PDB entry 4EA4 | X-ray diffraction, 2.00 A resolution | chains A and C of the 3 polymer chains in the assembly

[Chain A]
Name: Methyl-CpG-binding domain protein 4
From: Homo sapiens
Notes: EC 3.2.2.-; fragment: glycosylase domain of MBD4 (residues 426-580)
UniProtKB: O95243 (MBD4_HUMAN); residues 427-574 here = UniProt positions 427-574
Sequence (155 residues; each row starts with the number of its first residue):
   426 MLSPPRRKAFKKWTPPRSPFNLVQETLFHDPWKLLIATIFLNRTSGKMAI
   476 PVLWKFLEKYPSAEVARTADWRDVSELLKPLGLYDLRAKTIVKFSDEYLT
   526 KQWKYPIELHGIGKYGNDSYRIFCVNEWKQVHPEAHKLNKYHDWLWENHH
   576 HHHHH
Unresolved in the structure: 426-437, 575-580
Differences from the reference sequence: expression tag (426, 575-580); engineered mutation Ala560 (Asp in O95243)
Curated features (UniProtKB/Swiss-Prot):
  - modified residue: Ser428 (Phosphoserine)
What the authors report for this chain:
  - conformationally variable residues (side-chain flip): Arg468
  - binding site for the 12-nt DNA strand: Arg468
  - mutagenesis - Q449A: abolished catalytic activity on all DNA substrates tested
  - specificity-determining residues: Val448 (proposed by the authors, not directly observed)

[Chain C]
Molecule: 12-nt DNA strand
Sequence (12 nucleotides; numbered 1 to 12; the number before each row is that of its first residue):
     1 CCAGCGXGCAGC
Modified residues: 5HU (5-hydroxymethyluridine-2'-deoxy-5'-monophosphate) at position 7

[How chain A and chain C interact]
Residue-residue contacts (25):
  Leu466(A) with 5HU_7(C), sugar contact; DG8(C), phosphate contact
  Asn467(A) with DG8(C), hydrogen bond to the sugar; DC9(C), sugar contact
  Arg468(A) with DG6(C), hydrogen bond to the base; DG8(C), hydrogen bond to the phosphate
  Thr469(A) with 5HU_7(C), base contact
  Ser470(A) with 5HU_7(C), base contact
  Gly471(A) with 5HU_7(C), base contact
  Leu511(A) with DG8(C), base contact
  Lys518(A) with DG11(C), salt bridge to the phosphate
  Leu534(A) with DA10(C), phosphate contact
  His535(A) with DA10(C), phosphate contact
  Gly536(A) with DC9(C), sugar contact; DA10(C), hydrogen bond to the phosphate
  Ile537(A) with DC9(C), phosphate contact; DA10(C), hydrogen bond to the phosphate
  Gly538(A) with DC9(C), hydrogen bond to the phosphate
  Lys539(A) with DC9(C), hydrogen bond to the phosphate
  Tyr540(A) with 5HU_7(C), base contact; DG8(C), phosphate contact; DC9(C), hydrogen bond to the phosphate
  Gly541(A) with DC9(C), hydrogen bond to the phosphate
  Ala560(A) with 5HU_7(C), sugar contact
  Lys562(A) with 5HU_7(C), base contact
Interface residues without a listed pair, chain A (22 interface residues in all): Gln449, Leu508, His561, Leu563

[Overview]
Chain A and chain C form an interface of 22 and 6 residues respectively, with 9 hydrogen bonds and 1 salt
bridge. Among the polar pairs are Arg468(A)-DG6(C), Asn467(A)-DG8(C) and Arg468(A)-DG8(C). The paper reports a
binding site for the 12-nt DNA strand at Arg468(A); Q449A of chain A abolishes catalytic activity on all DNA
substrates tested.
Here chain A is Methyl-CpG-binding domain protein 4 (Homo sapiens) and chain C is a 12-nt DNA strand. Entry
4EA4 (Structure of the glycosylase domain of MBD4 bound to 5hmU-containing DNA) was determined by X-ray
diffraction together with 4E9E, 4E9F, 4E9G, 4E9H and 4EA5 from the same study.
